7VGY - chains C and E of the 5 polymer chains in the assembly; structure by electron microscopy, 3.10 A resolution.

# Chain C
Molecule: Guanine nucleotide-binding protein G(I)/G(S)/G(T) subunit beta-1
From: Rattus norvegicus
UniProt: P54311 (GBB1_RAT); numbering as in UniProt (aligned over 2-340)
Sequence (345 residues; row label = number of the first residue in the row; numbers below 1 keep their minus sign (Gly-4 is residue -4)):
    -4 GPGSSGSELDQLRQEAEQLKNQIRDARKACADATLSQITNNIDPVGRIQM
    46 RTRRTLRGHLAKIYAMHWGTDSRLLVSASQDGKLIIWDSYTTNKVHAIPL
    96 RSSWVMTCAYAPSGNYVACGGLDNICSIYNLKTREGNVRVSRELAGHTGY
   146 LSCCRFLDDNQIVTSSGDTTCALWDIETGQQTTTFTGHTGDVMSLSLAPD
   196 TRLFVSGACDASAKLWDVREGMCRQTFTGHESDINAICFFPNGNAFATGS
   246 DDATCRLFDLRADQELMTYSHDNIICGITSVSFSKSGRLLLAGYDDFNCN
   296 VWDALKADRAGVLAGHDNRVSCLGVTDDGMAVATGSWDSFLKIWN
Disordered / not traced: -4 to 2
Construct notes: expression tag (-4 to 1)
UniProt features mapped onto this chain:
  - modified residue: Ser2 (N-acetylserine), His266 (Phosphohistidine)
Cystine bridges: Cys121-Cys149

# Chain E
Molecule: scFv16
From: Mus musculus
Notes: antibody fragment or engineered binder
Sequence (256 residues; each row starts with the number of its first residue):
     1 DVQLVESGGGLVQPGGSRKLSCSASGFAFSSFGMHWVRQAPEKGLEWVAY
    51 ISSGSGTIYYADTVKGRFTISRDDPKNTLFLQMTSLRSEDTAMYYCVRSI
   101 YYYGSSPFDFWGQGTTLTVSSGGGGSGGGGSGGGGSDIVMTQATSSVPVT
   151 PGESVSISCRSSKSLLHSNGNTYLYWFLQRPGQSPQLLIYRMSNLASGVP
   201 DRFSGSGSGTAFTLTISRLEAEDVGVYYCMQHLEYPLTFGAGTKLELKGS
   251 LEVLFQ
Disordered / not traced: 1, 121-135, 248-256
Cystine bridges: Cys159-Cys229

# Chain C / chain E interface
Pairs across the interface (12; chain C residue first):
  Asp66(C) - Tyr103(E)
  Arg68(C) - Tyr103(E)
  Leu69(C) - Tyr103(E)  hydrophobic
  His91(C) - Tyr102(E)
  Arg129(C) - Val2(E)
  Arg129(C) - Arg98(E)  hydrogen bond (backbone-side chain)
  Arg129(C) - Phe110(E)
  Glu130(C) - Gly26(E)
  Glu130(C) - Phe27(E)
  Glu130(C) - Ala28(E)  hydrogen bond (backbone-backbone)
  Glu130(C) - Phe32(E)
  Gly131(C) - Phe32(E)
Also at the interface, not in a pair above, chain C (9 interface residues in all): Val90, Asn132
Also at the interface, not in a pair above, chain E (10 interface residues in all): Asp109

# In short
9 residues of chain C and 10 residues of chain E are in contact, with 2 hydrogen bonds. Polar contacts include
Arg129(C)-Arg98(E) and Glu130(C)-Ala28(E).
Here chain C is Guanine nucleotide-binding protein G(I)/G(S)/G(T) subunit beta-1 (Rattus norvegicus) and chain
E is scFv16 (Mus musculus). Entry 7VGY (Melatonin receptor1-2-Iodomelatonin-Gicomplex) was determined by
electron microscopy, deposited together with 7VGZ and 7VH0.
